PDB entry 8WWM | electron microscopy, 2.81 A resolution | chains B and E of the 6 polymer chains in the assembly

# Chain B
Protein: Guanine nucleotide-binding protein G(I)/G(S)/G(T) subunit beta-1
From: Homo sapiens
UniProt: P62873 (GBB1_HUMAN); residues 2-340 here = UniProt positions 2-340
Sequence (376 residues; each row starts with the number of its first residue; numbers below 1 keep their minus sign (Met-9 is residue -9)):
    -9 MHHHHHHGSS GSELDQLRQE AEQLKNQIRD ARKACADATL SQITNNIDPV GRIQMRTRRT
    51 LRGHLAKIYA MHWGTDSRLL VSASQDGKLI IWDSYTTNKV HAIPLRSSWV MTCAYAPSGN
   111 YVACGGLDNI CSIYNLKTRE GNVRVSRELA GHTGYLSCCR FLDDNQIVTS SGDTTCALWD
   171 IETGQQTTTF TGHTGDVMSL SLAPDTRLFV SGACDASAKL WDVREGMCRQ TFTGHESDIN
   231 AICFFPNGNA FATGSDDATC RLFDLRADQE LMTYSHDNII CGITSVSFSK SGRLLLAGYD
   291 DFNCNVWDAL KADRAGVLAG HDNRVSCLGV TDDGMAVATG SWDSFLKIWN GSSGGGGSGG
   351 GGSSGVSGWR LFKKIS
Disordered / not traced: -9 to 1, 344-366
Differences from the reference sequence: initiating methionine (-9); expression tag (-8 to 1, 341-366)
UniProt features mapped onto this chain:
  - modified residue: Ser2 (N-acetylserine), His266 (Phosphohistidine)
  - natural variant: Leu30 (L30F: In MRD42; uncertain significance), Arg52 (R52G: In MRD42), Gly64 (G64V: In MRD42), Asp76 (D76E: In MRD42; D76G: In MRD42), Gly77 (G77S: In MRD42), Lys78 (K78R: In MRD42), Ile80 (I80N: In MRD42; I80T: In MRD42), His91 (H91R: In MRD42; uncertain significance), Ala92 (A92T: In MRD42), Pro94 (P94S: In MRD42), Leu95 (L95P: In MRD42), Arg96 (R96L: In MRD42), 5 further natural variant entries in UniProt

# Chain E
Protein: Antibody fragment ScFv16
From: synthetic construct
Notes: antibody fragment or engineered binder
Sequence (255 residues; row label = number of the first residue in the row):
     1 DVQLVESGGG LVQPGGSRKL SCSASGFAFS SFGMHWVRQA PEKGLEWVAY ISSGSGTIYY
    61 ADTVKGRFTI SRDDPKNTLF LQMTSLRSED TAMYYCVRSI YYYGSSPFDF WGQGTTLTVS
   121 SGGGGSGGGG SGGGGSDIVM TQATSSVPVT PGESVSISCR SSKSLLHSNG NTYLYWFLQR
   181 PGQSPQLLIY RMSNLASGVP DRFSGSGSGT AFTLTISRLE AEDVGVYYCM QHLEYPLTFG
   241 AGTKLELLEE NLYFQ
Disordered / not traced: 121-136, 248-255
Cystine bridges: Cys22-Cys96, Cys159-Cys229

# How chain B and chain E interact
Pairs across the interface (13; chain B residue first):
  Asp66(B) with Tyr103(E)
  Arg68(B) with Tyr103(E)
  Leu69(B) with Tyr103(E), hydrophobic
  Val90(B) with Tyr102(E), hydrophobic
  Arg129(B) with Asp1(E), salt bridge; Val2(E); Arg98(E), hydrogen bond (backbone-side chain); Phe110(E)
  Glu130(B) with Gly26(E); Phe27(E); Ala28(E), hydrogen bond (backbone-backbone); Phe32(E)
  Gly131(B) with Phe32(E)
Other interface residues (no listed pair), chain B (10 interface residues in all): Asp83, His91, Asn132
Other interface residues (no listed pair), chain E (11 interface residues in all): Ile100

# In short
10 residues of chain B face 11 of chain E across their interface, with 2 hydrogen bonds and 1 salt bridge.
Polar contacts include Arg129(B)-Asp1(E), Arg129(B)-Arg98(E) and Glu130(B)-Ala28(E).
Chain B is Guanine nucleotide-binding protein G(I)/G(S)/G(T) subunit beta-1 (Homo sapiens) and chain E is
Antibody fragment ScFv16 (synthetic construct); the structure, MCH-MCHR1-Gi complex, L2 state, was determined
by electron microscopy, deposited together with 8WWK, 8WWL and 8WWN.
